8JQG - chain A; structure by electron microscopy, 3.72 A resolution.

[Chain A]
Protein: 1-phosphatidylinositol 4,5-bisphosphate phosphodiesterase gamma-2
Source organism: Homo sapiens
Notes: EC 3.1.4.11
UniProtKB: P16885 (PLCG2_HUMAN); residue numbers follow UniProt; this construct covers 1-1265
Chain sequence (1265 residues; each row starts with the number of its first residue):
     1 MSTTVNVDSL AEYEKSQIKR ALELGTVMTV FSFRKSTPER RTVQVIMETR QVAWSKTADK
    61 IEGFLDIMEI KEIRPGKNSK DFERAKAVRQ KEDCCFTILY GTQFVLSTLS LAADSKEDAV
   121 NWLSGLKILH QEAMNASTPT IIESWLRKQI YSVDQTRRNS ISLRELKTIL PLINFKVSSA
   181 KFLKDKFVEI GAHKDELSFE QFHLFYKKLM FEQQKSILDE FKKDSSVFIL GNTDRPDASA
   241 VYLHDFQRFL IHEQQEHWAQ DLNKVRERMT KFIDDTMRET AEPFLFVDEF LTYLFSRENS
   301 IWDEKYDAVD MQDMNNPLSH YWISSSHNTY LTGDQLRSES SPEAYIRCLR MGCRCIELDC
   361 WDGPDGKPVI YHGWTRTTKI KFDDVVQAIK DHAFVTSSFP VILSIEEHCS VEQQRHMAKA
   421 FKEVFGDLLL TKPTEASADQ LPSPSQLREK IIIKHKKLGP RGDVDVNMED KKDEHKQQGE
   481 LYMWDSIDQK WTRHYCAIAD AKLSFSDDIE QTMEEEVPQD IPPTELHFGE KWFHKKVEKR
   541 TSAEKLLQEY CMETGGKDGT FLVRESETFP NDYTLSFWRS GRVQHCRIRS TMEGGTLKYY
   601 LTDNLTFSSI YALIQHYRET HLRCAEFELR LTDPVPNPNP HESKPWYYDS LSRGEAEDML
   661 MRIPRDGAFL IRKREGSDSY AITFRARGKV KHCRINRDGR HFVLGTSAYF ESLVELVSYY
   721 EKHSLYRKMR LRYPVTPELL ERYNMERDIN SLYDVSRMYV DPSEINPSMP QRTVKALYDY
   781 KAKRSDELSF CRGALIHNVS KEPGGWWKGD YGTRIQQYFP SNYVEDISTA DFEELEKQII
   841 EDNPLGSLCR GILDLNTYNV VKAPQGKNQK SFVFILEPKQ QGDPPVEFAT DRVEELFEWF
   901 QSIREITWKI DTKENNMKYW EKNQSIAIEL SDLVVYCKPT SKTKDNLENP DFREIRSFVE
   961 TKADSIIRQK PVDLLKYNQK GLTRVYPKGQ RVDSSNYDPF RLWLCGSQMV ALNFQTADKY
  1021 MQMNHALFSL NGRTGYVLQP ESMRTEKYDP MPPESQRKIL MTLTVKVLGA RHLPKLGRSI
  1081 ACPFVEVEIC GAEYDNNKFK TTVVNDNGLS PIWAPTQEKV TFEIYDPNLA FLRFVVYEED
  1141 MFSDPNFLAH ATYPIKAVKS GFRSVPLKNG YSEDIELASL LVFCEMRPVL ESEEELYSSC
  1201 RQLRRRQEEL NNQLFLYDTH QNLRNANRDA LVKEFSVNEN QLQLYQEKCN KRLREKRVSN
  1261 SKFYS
Unresolved in the structure: 1-9, 465-475, 511-526, 754-833, 909-921, 1191-1265
UniProt features mapped onto this chain:
  - active site: His327, His372
  - modified residue (Phosphotyrosine): Tyr753, Tyr759, Tyr1197, Tyr1217, Tyr1245
  - natural variant: Arg665 (R665W: Found in patients with chronic lymphocytic leukemia; uncertain significance), Ser707 (S707Y: In APLAID), Leu845 (L845F: Found in patients with chronic lymphocytic leukemia; uncertain significance)
Reported in the primary citation:
  - disease-associated variants - P522R, S1192G: increased catalytic activity (citing earlier work)
  - disease-associated variants - M28L: decreased catalytic activity (citing earlier work)
  - post-translational modification sites: Tyr753, Tyr759 (citing earlier work)
  - mutagenesis - Y759E: increased catalytic activity
  - mutagenesis - Y495C, D993G: increased catalytic activity (citing earlier work)

[Overview]
UniProt lists active-site residues His327 and His372. The paper reports that P522R, S1192G and Y759E, among
others, increase catalytic activity; modification sites Tyr753 and Tyr759; 6 substitutions were tested in all.
Chain A is 1-phosphatidylinositol 4,5-bisphosphate phosphodiesterase gamma-2 (Homo sapiens); the structure,
Cryo EM map of full length PLC gamma 2, was determined by electron microscopy (same publication as 8JQH, 8JQI
and 8T7C).
